Entry 9IVS (electron microscopy, 2.97 A resolution); this record covers chains A and H of the 24 polymer chains in the assembly.

Chain A (and H):
Molecule: Ras GTPase-activating protein-binding protein 1
From: Homo sapiens
Notes: EC 3.6.4.12, 3.6.4.13; chain H of this document is another copy of the same molecule, construct and numbering; everything in this record applies to it too
UniProt: Q13283 (G3BP1_HUMAN); numbering as in UniProt (aligned over 1-138)
Chain sequence (141 residues; numbered -2 to 138; the number before each row is that of its first residue; numbers below 1 keep their minus sign (Gly-2 is residue -2)):
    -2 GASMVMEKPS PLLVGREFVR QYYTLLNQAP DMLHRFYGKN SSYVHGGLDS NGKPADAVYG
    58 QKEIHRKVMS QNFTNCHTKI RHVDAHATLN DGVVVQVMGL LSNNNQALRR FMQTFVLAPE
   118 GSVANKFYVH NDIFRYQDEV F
Unresolved in the structure: -2 to 4
Construct notes: expression tag (-2 to 0)
UniProt features mapped onto this chain:
  - cross-link (Glycyl lysine isopeptide (Lys-Gly)): Lys36 (interchain with G-Cter in ubiquitin), Lys50 (interchain with G-Cter in ubiquitin), Lys59 (interchain with G-Cter in ubiquitin), Lys64 (interchain with G-Cter in ubiquitin), Lys76 (interchain with G-Cter in ubiquitin), Lys123 (interchain with G-Cter in ubiquitin)
  - natural variant: Arg78 (R78C: Found in a patient with a neurodevelopmental disorder; uncertain significance), Arg132 (R132I: Found in a patient with a neurodevelopmental disorder; uncertain significance)
  - mutagenesis: Phe15 (F15W: Decreased interaction with USP10), Phe33 (F33W: Abolished interaction with CAPRIN1 and ability to undergo liquid-liquid phase separation. Abolished interaction with USP10), Lys36 (K36R: In 10KR; abolished ubiquitination in response to heat shock, leading to decreased stress granule disassembly when associated with R-50, R-59, R-64, R-76, R-123, R-353, R-357, R-376 and R-393 ...), Lys50 (K50R: In 10KR; abolished ubiquitination in response to heat shock, leading to decreased stress granule disassembly when associated with R-36, R-59, R-64, R-76, R-123, R-353, R-357, R-376 and R-393 ...), Lys59 (K59R: In 10KR; abolished ubiquitination in response to heat shock, leading to decreased stress granule disassembly when associated with R-36, R-50, R-64, R-76, R-123, R-353, R-357, R-376 and R-393 ...), Lys64 (K64R: In 10KR; abolished ubiquitination in response to heat shock, leading to decreased stress granule disassembly when associated with R-36, R-50, R-59, R-76, R-123, R-353, R-357, R-376 and R-393 ...), Lys76 (K76R: In 10KR; abolished ubiquitination in response to heat shock, leading to decreased stress granule disassembly when associated with R-36, R-50, R-59, R-64, R-123, R-353, R-357, R-376 and R-393 ...), Lys123 (K123R: In 10KR; abolished ubiquitination in response to heat shock, leading to decreased stress granule disassembly when associated with R-36, R-50, R-59, R-64, R-76, R-353, R-357, R-376 and R-393 ...), Phe124 (F124W: Does not affect interaction with USP10)

Interface between chain A and chain H:
Contacting residue pairs (21):
  Arg13(A) with Ala26(H); Asp28(H), salt bridge; Met29(H), hydrogen bond
  Glu14(A) with Gln25(H)
  Arg17(A) with Gln25(H); Asn72(H)
  Thr21(A) with Asn72(H), hydrogen bond; Asn102(H)
  Asn24(A) with Asn101(H); Asn102(H)
  Gln25(A) with Asn102(H)
  His74(A) with Asn101(H); Gln103(H), hydrogen bond
  Thr75(A) with Thr71(H); Asn101(H)
  Lys76(A) with Gln68(H), hydrogen bond (side chain-backbone); Asn69(H), hydrogen bond (side chain-backbone); Asn101(H)
  Ile77(A) with Asn69(H)
  Arg78(A) with Met66(H), hydrogen bond (side chain-backbone); Asn69(H), hydrogen bond
Interface residues without a listed pair, chain H (14 interface residues in all): Asn24, Ser67

Overview:
11 residues of chain A and 14 residues of chain H are in contact, with 7 hydrogen bonds and 1 salt bridge.
Polar contacts include Arg13(A)-Asp28(H), Arg13(A)-Met29(H) and Thr21(A)-Asn72(H). From UniProt: 9 mutagenesis
sites on chain A.
Chain A and chain H are both Ras GTPase-activating protein-binding protein 1 (Homo sapiens); the structure,
Cryo-EM structure of the CHIKV nsP3 peptide in complex with the NTF2L domain of G3BP1 (Conformation ..., was
determined by electron microscopy (same publication as 9IVQ, 9IVR and 9J5S).
